8DWV - chains B and E of the 6 polymer chains in the assembly; structure by electron microscopy, 3.60 A resolution.

== Chain B (and E) ==
Protein: Speckle-type POZ protein
Source organism: Homo sapiens
Notes: chain E of this document is another copy of the same molecule, construct and numbering; everything in this record applies to it too
Reference sequence: O43791 (SPOP_HUMAN); residues 1-373 here = UniProt positions 1-373
Chain sequence (373 residues; numbered 1 to 373; the number before each row is that of its first residue):
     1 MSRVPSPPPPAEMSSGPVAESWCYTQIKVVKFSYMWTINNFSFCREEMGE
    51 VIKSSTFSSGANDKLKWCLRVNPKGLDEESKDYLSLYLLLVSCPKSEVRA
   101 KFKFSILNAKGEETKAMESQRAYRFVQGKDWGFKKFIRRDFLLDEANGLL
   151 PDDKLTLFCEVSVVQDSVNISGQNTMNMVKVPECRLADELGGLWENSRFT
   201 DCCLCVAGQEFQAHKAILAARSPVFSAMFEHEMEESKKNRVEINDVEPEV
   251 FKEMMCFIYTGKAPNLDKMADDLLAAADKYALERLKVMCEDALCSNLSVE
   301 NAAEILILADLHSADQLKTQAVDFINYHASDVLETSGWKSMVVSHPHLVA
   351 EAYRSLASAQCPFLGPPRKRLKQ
Disordered / not traced: 1-19, 366-373 (chain E: 1-14, 364-373)
Swiss-Prot annotation at these positions:
  - region: Tyr123 to Phe133 (Important for binding substrate proteins), Leu186 to Ile217 (Important for homodimerization)
  - natural variant: Thr25 (T25A: In NSDVS2), Tyr83 (Y83C: In NSDVS2), Arg121 (R121Q: In NSDVS1), Gly132 (G132V: In NSDVS2), Arg138 (R138C: In NSDVS2), Asp144 (D144N: In NSDVS1)
  - mutagenesis: Tyr87 (Y87A: Strongly reduced affinity for substrate proteins), Tyr123 (Y123A: Strongly reduced affinity for substrate proteins), Asp130 (D130A: Strongly reduced affinity for substrate proteins), Trp131 (W131A: Strongly reduced affinity for substrate proteins), Phe133 (F133A: Strongly reduced affinity for substrate proteins), Leu186 (L186D: Strongly reduced homodimerization. Reduces the activity of the cullin-RING-based BCR (BTB-CUL3-RBX1) E3 ubiquitin-protein ligase complex), Leu190 (L190D: Strongly reduced homodimerization. Reduces the activity of the cullin-RING-based BCR (BTB-CUL3-RBX1) E3 ubiquitin-protein ligase complex), Leu193 (L193D: Strongly reduced homodimerization. Reduces the activity of the cullin-RING-based BCR (BTB-CUL3-RBX1) E3 ubiquitin-protein ligase complex), Ile217 (I217K: Strongly reduced homodimerization. Reduces the activity of the cullin-RING-based BCR (BTB-CUL3-RBX1) E3 ubiquitin-protein ligase complex)
What the authors report for this chain:
  - self-association interface (contacts with another copy of this molecule): Met35, Ala359, Pro362, Phe363, Leu364
  - disease-associated variants - W22R, R45L, R45W, E47K, E78K, S80R, Y327C, Y327F (citing earlier work)
  - mutagenesis - E78K: increased catalytic activity on BRD3
  - mutagenesis - W131G: increased stability (proposed by the authors, not directly observed)
  - mutagenesis - E78K: increased stability
  - disease-associated variants - E78K: increased catalytic activity on BRD3
  - disease-associated variants - E78K: increased stability
  - disease-associated variants - W131G: decreased stability

== Interface between chain B and chain E ==
Pairs across the interface - 30 pairs, chain B then chain E:
  Ile325(B) - Tyr353(E)
  Asn326(B) - Tyr353(E)  hydrogen bond
  Leu333(B) - Tyr353(E)  hydrophobic
  Leu333(B) - Arg354(E)
  Trp338(B) - Tyr353(E)  hydrophobic
  Val342(B) - Pro346(E)
  Val342(B) - Ala350(E)  hydrophobic
  Pro346(B) - Val342(E)
  Pro346(B) - Pro346(E)  hydrophobic
  Ala352(B) - Tyr353(E)
  Tyr353(B) - Ile325(E)
  Tyr353(B) - Asn326(E)
  Tyr353(B) - Ala329(E)
  Tyr353(B) - Trp338(E)  hydrophobic
  Tyr353(B) - Ala352(E)
  Tyr353(B) - Tyr353(E)  hydrophobic
  Tyr353(B) - Leu356(E)  hydrophobic
  Leu356(B) - Tyr353(E)  hydrophobic
  Leu356(B) - Leu356(E)  hydrophobic
  Ala357(B) - Ala329(E)  hydrophobic
  Ala357(B) - Leu356(E)  hydrophobic
  Gln360(B) - Gln360(E)
  Cys361(B) - Gln360(E)  hydrogen bond
  Phe363(B) - Ala359(E)
  Phe363(B) - Gln360(E)
  Phe363(B) - Pro362(E)  hydrophobic
  Phe363(B) - Phe363(E)  hydrophobic
  Leu364(B) - Met35(E)  hydrophobic
  Leu364(B) - Thr37(E)
  Gly365(B) - Tyr327(E)
Other interface residues (no listed pair), chain B (21 interface residues in all): Ala329, Ser330, His347, Val349, Ala350, Arg354
Other interface residues (no listed pair), chain E (22 interface residues in all): Leu333, Val349, Ala357, Cys361

== Summary ==
The interface between chain B and chain E involves 21 residues on one side and 22 on the other; the contacts
include 2 hydrogen bonds. Polar pairs include Asn326(B)-Tyr353(E) and Cys361(B)-Gln360(E). From the paper:
W131G and E78K of chain B increase stability; a self-association interface involving Met35(B), Ala359(B) and
Pro362(B) among others.
Chain B and chain E are both Speckle-type POZ protein (Homo sapiens); the structure, Full-length wild type
SPOP, was determined by electron microscopy, deposited together with 8DWS, 8DWT and 8DWU.
